PDB entry 7T22 | electron microscopy, 4.20 A resolution (low resolution: residue-level contacts below are approximate; hydrogen-bond / salt-bridge calls are withheld) | chains D and M of the 10 polymer chains in the assembly

# Chain D
Protein: Replicative DNA helicase
Organism: Escherichia coli K-12
Notes: EC 3.6.4.12
UniProt: P0ACB0 (DNAB_ECOLI); residue numbers follow UniProt; this construct covers 1-471
Chain sequence (471 residues; row label = number of the first residue in the row):
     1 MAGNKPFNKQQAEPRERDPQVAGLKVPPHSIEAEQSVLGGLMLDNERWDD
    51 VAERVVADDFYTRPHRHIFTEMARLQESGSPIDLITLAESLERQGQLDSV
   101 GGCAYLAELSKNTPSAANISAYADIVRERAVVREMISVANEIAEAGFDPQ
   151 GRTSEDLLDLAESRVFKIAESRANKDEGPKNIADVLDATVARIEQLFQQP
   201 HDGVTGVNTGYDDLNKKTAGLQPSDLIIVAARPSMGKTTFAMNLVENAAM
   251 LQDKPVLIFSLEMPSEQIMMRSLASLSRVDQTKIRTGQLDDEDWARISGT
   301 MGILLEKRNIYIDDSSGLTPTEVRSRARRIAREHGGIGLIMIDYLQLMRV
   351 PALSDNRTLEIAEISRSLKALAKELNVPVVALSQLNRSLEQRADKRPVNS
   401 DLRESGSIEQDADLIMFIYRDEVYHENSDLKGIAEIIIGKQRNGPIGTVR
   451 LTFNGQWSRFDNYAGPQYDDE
Not modelled in the structure: 1-23
Construct notes: engineered mutation Cys103 (Phe in P0ACB0)
Metal / ion sites: Mg2+: Thr238 (together with ADP)
Residues lining bound ligands:
  - ADP (adenosine-5'-diphosphate), molecule 1: Arg232, Pro233, Ser234, Met235, Gly236, Lys237, Thr238, Thr239, Arg271, Asp280, Gln281, Thr282, Arg420, Phe453, Gly455, Gln456, Ser458
  - ADP, molecule 2: Lys440, Gln441, Arg442, Asn443, Gly444, Pro445, Ile446
  - tetrafluoroaluminate (ALF): Pro233, Ser234, Lys237, Thr238, Glu262, Gln384
Curated features (UniProtKB/Swiss-Prot):
  - binding site (ATP): Ser234, Lys237, Thr238, Arg442
  - mutagenesis: Pro81 (P81H: About 100-fold increased survival following 3000 Gy ionizing radiation), Ala130 (A130V: In dnaB8, dnaB43, dnaB454; temperature sensitive, no DNA replication at 42 degrees Celsius in vivo, in vitro decreased helicase activity at 30, at 42 degrees Celius almost no helicase, no ...), Met242 (M242I: In dnaB70; temperature sensitive, no DNA replication at 42 degrees Celsius in vivo, in vitro 25% helicase activity at 30, further decreased helicase at 42 degrees Celius, low ATPase activity ...), Gly299 (G299D: In dnaB252; temperature sensitive, no DNA replication at 42 degrees Celsius in vivo, in vitro no change in pRNA synthesis, 5'-3' helicase activity or ATPase at either temperature)

# Chain M
Molecule: 20-nt DNA strand
Sequence (20 nucleotides; numbered 1 to 20; the number before each row is that of its first residue):
     1 TTTTTTTTTTTTTTTTTTTT
Not modelled in the structure: 14-20

# Interface between chain D and chain M
Contacting residue pairs (6; chain D residue first):
  Asn386(D) with DT7(M)
  Leu402(D) with DT7(M)
  Arg403(D) with DT7(M)
  Glu404(D) with DT7(M)
  Ser405(D) with DT7(M)
  Gly406(D) with DT6(M)
Interface residues without a listed pair, chain D (8 interface residues in all): Thr358, Arg387
Interface residues without a listed pair, chain M (4 interface residues in all): DT5, DT8

# Summary
8 residues of chain D face 4 of chain M across their interface. Ligands of chain D: ADP and
tetrafluoroaluminate. From UniProt: 4 ATP-binding residues and 4 mutagenesis sites on chain D.
Chain D is Replicative DNA helicase (Escherichia coli K-12) and chain M is a 20-nt DNA strand; the structure,
E. coli DnaB bound to three DnaG C-terminal domains, ssDNA, ADP and AlF4, was determined by electron
microscopy.
